Entry 6CUG (X-ray diffraction, 2.40 A resolution); this record covers chains A and B of the 4 polymer chains in the assembly.

[Chain A]
Protein: T-cell surface glycoprotein CD1b
Source organism: Homo sapiens
UniProtKB: P29016 (CD1B_HUMAN); residues 2-278 here correspond to UniProt positions 20-296 (UniProt number = residue number + 18)
Amino-acid sequence (300 residues; row label = number of the first residue in the row):
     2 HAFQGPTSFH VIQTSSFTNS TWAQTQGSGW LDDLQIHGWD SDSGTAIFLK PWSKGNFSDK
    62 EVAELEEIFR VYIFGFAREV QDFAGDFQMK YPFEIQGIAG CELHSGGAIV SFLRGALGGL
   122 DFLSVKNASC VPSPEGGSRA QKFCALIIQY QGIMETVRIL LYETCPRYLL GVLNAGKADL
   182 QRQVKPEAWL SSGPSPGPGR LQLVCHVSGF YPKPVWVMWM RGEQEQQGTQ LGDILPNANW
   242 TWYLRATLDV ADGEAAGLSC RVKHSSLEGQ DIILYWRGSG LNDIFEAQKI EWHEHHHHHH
Disordered / not traced: 2, 279-301
Differences from the reference sequence: expression tag (279-301)
Disulfides: Cys102-Cys166, Cys131-Cys145, Cys206-Cys261
Covalent attachments: N-acetylglucosamine (NAG) linked to Asn20
Residues lining bound ligands: tetracosyl octadecanoate (CUY): Val12, Ile13, Gln14, Gly28, Ser29, Gly30, His38, Gly39, Trp40, Ala47, Phe49, Lys55, Phe58, Val63, Leu66, Phe70, Tyr73, Ile74, Phe77, Glu80, Val81, Phe84, Ala85, Phe88, Met90, Ile96, Gly98, Ile99, Ala100, Leu114, Gly116, Ala117, Leu118, Phe123, Leu124, Phe144, Leu147, Ile148, Tyr169
Swiss-Prot annotation at these positions:
  - glycosylation (N-linked (GlcNAc...) asparagine): Asn20, Asn57, Asn128, Asn240

[Chain B]
Protein: Beta-2-microglobulin
Source organism: Homo sapiens
UniProtKB: P61769 (B2MG_HUMAN); residues 3-101 here correspond to UniProt positions 21-119 (UniProt number = residue number + 18)
Amino-acid sequence (99 residues; row label = number of the first residue in the row):
     3 IQRTPKIQVY SRHPAENGKS NFLNCYVSGF HPSDIEVDLL KNGERIEKVE HSDLSFSKDW
    63 SFYLLYYTEF TPTEKDEYAC RVNHVTLSQP KIVKWDRDM
Disordered / not traced: 100-101
Disulfides: Cys27-Cys82
Swiss-Prot annotation at these positions:
  - modified residue: Gln4 (Pyrrolidone carboxylic acid)
  - glycosylation: Ile3 (N-linked (Glc) (glycation) isoleucine), Lys21 (N-linked (Glc) (glycation) lysine), Lys43 (N-linked (Glc) (glycation) lysine), Lys50 (N-linked (Glc) (glycation) lysine), Lys60 (N-linked (Glc) (glycation) lysine), Lys93 (N-linked (Glc) (glycation) lysine), Lys96 (N-linked (Glc) (glycation) lysine)

[How chain A and chain B interact]
Contacting residue pairs (56):
  Ile13(A) - Leu56(B)
  Ile13(A) - Ser57(B)
  Ile13(A) - Phe58(B)  hydrophobic
  Gln14(A) - Phe58(B)
  Thr15(A) - Leu56(B)
  Thr15(A) - Phe58(B)
  Thr15(A) - Phe64(B)
  Gln27(A) - Leu56(B)
  Ser29(A) - Leu56(B)
  Trp31(A) - Ser57(B)
  Gln36(A) - Asp55(B)  hydrogen bond
  Glu95(A) - His33(B)
  Gln97(A) - His33(B)  hydrogen bond
  Gln97(A) - Phe58(B)
  Gln97(A) - Trp62(B)  hydrogen bond (side chain-backbone)
  Gln97(A) - Phe64(B)
  Gly98(A) - Phe58(B)
  Ile99(A) - Trp62(B)  hydrophobic
  Arg115(A) - Lys60(B)
  Arg115(A) - Trp62(B)
  Gly116(A) - Trp62(B)
  Ala117(A) - Trp62(B)  hydrophobic
  Gly119(A) - Ile3(B)  hydrogen bond (backbone-backbone)
  Gly119(A) - His33(B)
  Gly120(A) - Arg5(B)  hydrogen bond (backbone-side chain)
  Gly120(A) - His33(B)  hydrogen bond (backbone-side chain)
  Gly120(A) - Asp61(B)
  Gly120(A) - Trp62(B)
  Asp122(A) - Trp62(B)  hydrogen bond
  Glu188(A) - Arg14(B)  salt bridge
  Glu188(A) - His15(B)  salt bridge
  Glu188(A) - Pro16(B)
  Trp190(A) - Ser13(B)
  Trp190(A) - Arg14(B)
  Trp190(A) - His15(B)
  Trp190(A) - Pro16(B)  hydrophobic
  Pro195(A) - Asp98(B)
  Ser209(A) - Arg14(B)  hydrogen bond (side chain-backbone)
  Gly210(A) - Arg14(B)
  Asp234(A) - Lys8(B)  salt bridge
  Asp234(A) - Gln10(B)  hydrogen bond
  Leu236(A) - Gln10(B)
  Leu236(A) - Tyr12(B)
  Leu236(A) - Tyr28(B)  hydrophobic
  Pro237(A) - Tyr12(B)  hydrogen bond (backbone-side chain)
  Pro237(A) - Tyr28(B)
  Pro237(A) - Leu67(B)
  Asn238(A) - Tyr12(B)
  Asn238(A) - Arg14(B)
  Asn238(A) - Asn26(B)
  Ala239(A) - Tyr69(B)  hydrophobic
  Asn240(A) - Arg14(B)
  Tyr244(A) - Tyr12(B)  hydrophobic
  Tyr244(A) - Ser13(B)
  Arg246(A) - Val11(B)  hydrogen bond (side chain-backbone)
  Arg246(A) - Tyr12(B)
Also at the interface, not in a pair above, chain A (34 interface residues in all): Ser17, Leu121, Ser193, Thr242
Also at the interface, not in a pair above, chain B (27 interface residues in all): Pro34, Ser35, Arg99

[In short]
34 residues of chain A face 27 of chain B across their interface, with 11 hydrogen bonds and 3 salt bridges.
Polar contacts include Glu188(A)-Arg14(B), Glu188(A)-His15(B) and Asp234(A)-Lys8(B). Chain A binds tetracosyl
octadecanoate. Covalently linked N-acetylglucosamine: at Asn20(A).
Here chain A is T-cell surface glycoprotein CD1b and chain B is Beta-2-microglobulin, both from Homo sapiens.
Entry 6CUG (Crystal structure of BC8B TCR-CD1b-PC complex) was determined by X-ray diffraction, deposited
together with 6CUH and 6D64.
